7UAP - chains O and P of the 9 polymer chains in the assembly; structure by electron microscopy, 2.80 A resolution.

[Chain O]
Name: C1520 Fab Heavy Chain
From: Homo sapiens
Notes: antibody fragment or engineered binder
Sequence (233 residues; numbered 1 to 229 plus 4 insertion-coded residues; the number before each row is that of its first residue; a row labelled like 82A-82C holds insertion residues (82A, then the next letters in order)):
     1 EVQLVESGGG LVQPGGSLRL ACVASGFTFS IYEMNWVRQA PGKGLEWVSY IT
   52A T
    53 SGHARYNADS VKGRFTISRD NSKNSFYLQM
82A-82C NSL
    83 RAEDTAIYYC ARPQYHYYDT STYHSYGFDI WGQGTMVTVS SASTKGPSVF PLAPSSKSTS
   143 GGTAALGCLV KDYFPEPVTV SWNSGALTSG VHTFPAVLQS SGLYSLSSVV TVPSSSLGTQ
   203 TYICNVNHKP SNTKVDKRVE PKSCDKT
Not modelled in the structure: 123-229
Cystine bridges: Cys22-Cys92

[Chain P]
Name: C1520 Fab Light Chain
From: Homo sapiens
Notes: antibody fragment or engineered binder
Sequence (217 residues; numbered 1 to 212 plus 6 insertion-coded residues; 1 number in that range is skipped by the numbering (no residue carries it; nothing is unmodelled there); the number before each row is that of its first residue; a row labelled like 54A-54D holds insertion residues (54A, then the next letters in order); X marks 1 residue of unknown identity (built as UNK)):
     1 QLVLTQSPS
    11 ASASLGASVN LTCTLSS
   27A G
    28 HNSYAIAWHQ QQPEKGPRYL MSLNSDG
54A-54D SHTK
    55 GDGIPDRFSG SSSGAERFLT ISSLQSEDEA DYYCQTWDTG IRVFGGGTRL TV
  106A L
   107 GQPKAAPSVT LFPPSSEELQ ANKATLVCLI SDFYPGAVTV AWKADSSPVK AGVETTTPSK
   167 QSNNKYAASS YLSLTPXQWK SHRSYSCQVT HEGSTVEKTV APTECS
Not modelled in the structure: 108-212
Cystine bridges: Cys23-Cys88
Covalently attached groups: N-acetylglucosamine (NAG) linked to Asn20

[Interface between chain O and chain P]
Contacting residue pairs - 21 pairs, chain O then chain P:
  Gly44(O) with Phe72(P)
  Leu45(O) with Glu70(P); Phe72(P)
  Glu46(O) with Glu70(P)
  Trp47(O) with Thr24(P); Glu70(P)
  Tyr105(O) with Gln1(P)
  His106(O) with Leu4(P); Gly99(P); Gly100(P), hydrogen bond (side chain-backbone)
  Tyr108(O) with Gln1(P), hydrogen bond (side chain-backbone); Leu2(P), hydrogen bond (side chain-backbone); Val3(P), hydrophobic
  Phe110(O) with Thr5(P); Gln6(P); Pro8(P)
  Asp111(O) with Pro8(P); Arg103(P), salt bridge
  Ile112(O) with Pro8(P)
  Trp113(O) with Ser7(P); Pro8(P)
Interface residues without a listed pair, chain O (15 interface residues in all): Lys43, Asn59, Ser107, Gly109
Interface residues without a listed pair, chain P (17 interface residues in all): Leu25, Ser27, Ser67

[In short]
15 residues of chain O and 17 residues of chain P are in contact, with 3 hydrogen bonds and 1 salt bridge.
Among the polar pairs are Asp111(O)-Arg103(P), His106(O)-Gly100(P) and Tyr108(O)-Gln1(P). N-acetylglucosamine
is covalently linked to Asn20(P).
Here chain O is C1520 Fab Heavy Chain and chain P is C1520 Fab Light Chain, both from Homo sapiens. Entry 7UAP
(Structure of the SARS-CoV-2 S 6P trimer in complex with the neutralizing antibody Fab fragment, C1520) was
determined by electron microscopy together with 7UAQ and 7UAR from the same study.
